PDB entry 6H82 | electron microscopy, 3.78 A resolution | chains G and L of the 32 polymer chains in the assembly

== Chain G ==
Protein: VP4
From: Haloarcula hispanica icosahedral virus 2
UniProtKB: H9AZX2 (H9AZX2_9VIRU); numbering as in UniProt (aligned over 4-232)
Amino-acid sequence (229 residues; numbered 4 to 232; the number before each row is that of its first residue):
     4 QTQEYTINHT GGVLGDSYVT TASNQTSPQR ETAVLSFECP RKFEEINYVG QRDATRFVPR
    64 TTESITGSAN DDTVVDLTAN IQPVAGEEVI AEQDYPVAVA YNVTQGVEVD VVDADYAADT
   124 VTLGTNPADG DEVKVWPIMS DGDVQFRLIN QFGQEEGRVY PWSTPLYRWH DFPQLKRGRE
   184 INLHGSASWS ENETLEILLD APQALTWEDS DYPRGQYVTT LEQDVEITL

== Chain L ==
Protein: VP7
From: Haloarcula hispanica icosahedral virus 2
UniProtKB: H9AZX1 (H9AZX1_9VIRU); residues 4-164 here = UniProt positions 4-164
Amino-acid sequence (161 residues; each row starts with the number of its first residue):
     4 IGNNGAEKQI SLHKGQPFID TQDVGAADPN TPAVTIEGPS DYVIAIDAGT PVAPEFRDAN
    64 GDKLDPSTRV TIQKCDKQGN PLGDGIVFSD TLGRFEYSKM RSDPDYMRKT TTSLMIDERE
   124 IVKIFVEVPP NANGMDADNS RITIGDDTSD YGKAVGIVEH G

== Interface between chain G and chain L ==
Pairs across the interface - 29 pairs, chain G then chain L:
  Q6(G) with D87(L); I89(L)
  E7(G) with T114(L)
  Y8(G) with G86(L); I89(L); S92(L)
  T9(G) with R72(L), hydrogen bond (backbone-side chain); S92(L), hydrogen bond (side chain-backbone); T94(L); R97(L), hydrogen bond
  I10(G) with R72(L)
  N11(G) with S70(L), hydrogen bond (side chain-backbone); R72(L)
  H12(G) with S70(L)
  G15(G) with R72(L); E130(L)
  R59(G) with R97(L)
  D97(G) with Y109(L)
  L178(G) with R97(L); Y109(L); R111(L)
  K179(G) with Y109(L)
  G218(G) with D68(L)
  Q219(G) with D68(L), hydrogen bond (backbone-side chain); P133(L); N134(L), hydrogen bond (side chain-backbone)
  E225(G) with P69(L); T94(L), hydrogen bond; R97(L), salt bridge
Other interface residues (no listed pair), chain G (20 interface residues in all): Q4, T13, T58, Y220, D227
Other interface residues (no listed pair), chain L (19 interface residues in all): D93, F98, D108

== Overview ==
The interface between chain G and chain L involves 20 residues on one side and 19 on the other, with 7
hydrogen bonds and 1 salt bridge. Among the polar pairs are E225(G)-R97(L), T9(G)-R72(L) and T9(G)-S92(L).
Here chain G is VP4 and chain L is VP7, both from Haloarcula hispanica icosahedral virus 2. Entry 6H82
(Cryo-EM structure of the archaeal extremophilic internal membrane containing Haloarcula hispanica icosahedral
virus 2 (HHIV-2) at ...) was determined by electron microscopy together with 6H9C from the same study.
